PDB entry 1MJ7 | X-ray diffraction, 2.25 A resolution | chains L and H

== Chain L ==
Name: Immunoglobulin MS5-393
Source organism: Mus musculus
Notes: fragment: Fab fragment, LIGHT CHAIN
Amino-acid sequence (219 residues; each row starts with the number of its first residue; a row labelled like 27A-27E holds insertion residues (27A, then the next letters in order)):
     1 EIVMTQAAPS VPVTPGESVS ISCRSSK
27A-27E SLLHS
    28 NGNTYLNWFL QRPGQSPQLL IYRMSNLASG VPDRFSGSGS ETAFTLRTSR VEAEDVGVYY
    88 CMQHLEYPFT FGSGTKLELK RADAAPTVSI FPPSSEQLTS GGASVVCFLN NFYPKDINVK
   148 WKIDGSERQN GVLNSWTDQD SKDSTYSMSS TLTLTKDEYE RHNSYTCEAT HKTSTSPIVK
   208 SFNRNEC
Disordered / not traced: 214
Disulfide bonds: Cys23-Cys88, Cys134-Cys194
Small-molecule neighbours: HAL (n-{[2-({[1-(4-carboxybutanoyl)amino]-2-phenylethyl}-hydroxyphosphinyl)oxy]acetyl}-2-phenylethylamine): His27D, Asn28, Tyr32, Phe36, Met89, His91, Leu92, Glu93, Tyr94, Phe96, Phe98

== Chain H ==
Name: Immunoglobulin MS5-393
Source organism: Mus musculus
Notes: fragment: Fab fragment, HEAVY CHAIN
Amino-acid sequence (228 residues; each row starts with the number of its first residue; note: 15 numbers in that range are skipped by the numbering (no residue carries them; nothing is unmodelled there); a row labelled like 82A-82C holds insertion residues (82A, then the next letters in order)):
     1 QVQLQQPGAE LVKPGASVKL SCKASGYTFT SSWINWVKQR PGQGLEWIGN VY
   52A P
    53 GSSSTNYNEK FKNKATLTVD TSSSTAYMQL
82A-82C SSL
    83 TSDDSAFYYC VRKDYSWFPY WGQGTLVTVS AAKTTAPSVY PLAP
   129 VCGDTSGSSV TLGCLVKGYF PEPVTL
   157 TW
   162 NSGSLSSG
   171 VHTFPAVLQS
   183 DLYTLSSSVT VTSS
   198 TWP
   202 SQSIT
   208 CNVAHPASST KVDKKI
   226 EPRGPTIKPC PPCK
Disordered / not traced: 1-3, 23-30, 53-55, 97-99, 129-135, 229-239
Disulfide bonds: Cys22-Cys92, Cys142-Cys208
Small-molecule neighbours: HAL (n-{[2-({[1-(4-carboxybutanoyl)amino]-2-phenylethyl}-hydroxyphosphinyl)oxy]acetyl}-2-phenylethylamine): Trp33, Asn35, Val37, Trp47, Asn50, Val93, Lys95, Pro101, Trp103

== Interface between chain L and chain H ==
Residue-residue contacts - 63 pairs, chain L then chain H:
  Glu1(L) with Lys62(H), salt bridge
  Phe36(L) with Trp103(H)
  Gln38(L) with Gln39(H); Tyr91(H)
  Ser43(L) with Trp103(H); Gly104(H)
  Pro44(L) with Trp103(H)
  Leu46(L) with Phe100(H), hydrophobic; Pro101(H)
  Tyr87(L) with Gln39(H); Gln43(H), hydrogen bond (side chain-backbone); Leu45(H), hydrophobic
  Tyr94(L) with Trp47(H), hydrophobic; Asn50(H), hydrogen bond; Asn58(H)
  Pro95(L) with Trp47(H), hydrophobic; Asn60(H)
  Phe96(L) with Asn35(H); Trp47(H)
  Phe98(L) with Leu45(H); Trp47(H)
  Ser116(L) with Thr139(H)
  Phe118(L) with Leu124(H); Ala125(H); Pro126(H); Thr139(H)
  Pro119(L) with Arg228(H), hydrogen bond (backbone-side chain)
  Pro120(L) with Arg228(H)
  Ser121(L) with Tyr122(H); Pro123(H)
  Glu123(L) with Tyr122(H); Pro123(H); Lys221(H), salt bridge
  Gln124(L) with Tyr122(H); Lys145(H)
  Ser127(L) with Tyr122(H)
  Ser131(L) with Leu143(H); Lys145(H)
  Val133(L) with Leu124(H), hydrophobic
  Phe135(L) with Gly141(H); Phe174(H), hydrophobic; Ser188(H); Ser189(H); Ser190(H)
  Asn137(L) with His172(H); Phe174(H); Ser190(H), hydrogen bond
  Asn138(L) with His172(H), hydrogen bond
  Leu160(L) with Gln179(H)
  Asn161(L) with Val177(H)
  Ser162(L) with Phe174(H); Pro175(H), hydrogen bond (side chain-backbone); Val177(H)
  Trp163(L) with Pro175(H)
  Thr164(L) with Phe174(H); Pro175(H)
  Asp167(L) with His172(H), salt bridge
  Ser174(L) with His172(H), hydrogen bond; Phe174(H)
  Met175(L) with Phe174(H)
  Ser176(L) with Phe174(H); Ser188(H), hydrogen bond
  Thr180(L) with Lys145(H)
Also at the interface, not in a pair above, chain L (36 interface residues in all): Gln42, Lys169
Also at the interface, not in a pair above, chain H (40 interface residues in all): Trp33, Val37, Gly44, Glu46, Ser168, Val171, Thr173

== Overview ==
Chain L and chain H form an interface of 36 and 40 residues respectively, with 8 hydrogen bonds and 3 salt
bridges. Polar pairs include Glu1(L)-Lys62(H), Glu123(L)-Lys221(H) and Asp167(L)-His172(H). Compound HAL is
bound between chain L and chain H.
Here chain L is Immunoglobulin MS5-393 and chain H is Immunoglobulin MS5-393, both from Mus musculus. Entry
1MJ7 (Crystal Structure Of The Complex Of The Fab fragment of Esterolytic Antibody MS5-393 and A
Transition-State ...) was determined by X-ray diffraction, deposited together with 1MH5, 1MIE, 1MJ8, 1MJJ and
1MJU.
